8W69 - chains A and G of the 9 polymer chains in the assembly; structure by electron microscopy, 3.60 A resolution.

== Chain A ==
Protein: peptidase Do
From: Escherichia coli
UniProtKB: C3SRW2 (C3SRW2_ECOLX); residues 1-455 here = UniProt positions 1-455
Chain sequence (463 residues; each row starts with the number of its first residue):
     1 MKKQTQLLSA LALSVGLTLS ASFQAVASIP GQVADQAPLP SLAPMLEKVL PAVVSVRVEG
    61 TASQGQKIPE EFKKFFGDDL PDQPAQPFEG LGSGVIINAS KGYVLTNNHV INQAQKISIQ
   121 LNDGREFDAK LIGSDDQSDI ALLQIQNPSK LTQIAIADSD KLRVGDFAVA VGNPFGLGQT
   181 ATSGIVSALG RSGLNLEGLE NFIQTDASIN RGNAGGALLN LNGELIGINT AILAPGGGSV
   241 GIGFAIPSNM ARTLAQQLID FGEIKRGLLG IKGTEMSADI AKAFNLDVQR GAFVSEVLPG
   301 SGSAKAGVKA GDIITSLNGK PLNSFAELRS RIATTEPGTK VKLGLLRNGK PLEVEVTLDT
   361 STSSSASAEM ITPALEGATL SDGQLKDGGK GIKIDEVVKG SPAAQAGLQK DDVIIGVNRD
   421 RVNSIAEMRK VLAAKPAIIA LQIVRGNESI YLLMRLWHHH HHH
Disordered / not traced: 1-37, 62-85, 362-463
Differences from the reference sequence: engineered mutation A214 (Ser in C3SRW2); expression tag (456-463)
From the paper describing this entry:
  - catalytic residues: H109, D139
  - mutagenesis - S214A: abolished catalytic activity (proposed by the authors, not directly observed)

== Chain G ==
Protein: Casein fragment
From: Bos taurus
Chain sequence (9 residues; row label = number of the first residue in the row; X marks 9 residues of unknown identity (built as UNK)):
    27 XXXXXXXXX

== Interface between chain A and chain G ==
Chain A side of the interface, 15 residues: L91, H109, V110, F175, L194, L196, N210, R211, G212, N213, A214, T230, A231, I232, L233

== Overview ==
Chain A and chain G make no direct contact in this assembly. The paper reports catalytic residues H109(A) and
D139(A); S214A of chain A abolishes catalytic activity.
Here chain A is peptidase Do (Escherichia coli) and chain G is Casein fragment (Bos taurus). Entry 8W69
(DegQ-b-casein complex) was determined by electron microscopy, deposited together with 8KIC.
